Entry 4BPW (X-ray diffraction, 3.00 A resolution); this record covers chain A.

# Chain A
Protein: DNA primase small subunit
Source organism: Homo sapiens
Notes: EC 2.7.7.-; fragment: pris
UniProt: P49642 (PRI1_HUMAN); numbering as in UniProt (aligned over 1-420)
Sequence (423 residues; each row starts with the number of its first residue; numbers below 1 keep their minus sign (Gly-2 is residue -2)):
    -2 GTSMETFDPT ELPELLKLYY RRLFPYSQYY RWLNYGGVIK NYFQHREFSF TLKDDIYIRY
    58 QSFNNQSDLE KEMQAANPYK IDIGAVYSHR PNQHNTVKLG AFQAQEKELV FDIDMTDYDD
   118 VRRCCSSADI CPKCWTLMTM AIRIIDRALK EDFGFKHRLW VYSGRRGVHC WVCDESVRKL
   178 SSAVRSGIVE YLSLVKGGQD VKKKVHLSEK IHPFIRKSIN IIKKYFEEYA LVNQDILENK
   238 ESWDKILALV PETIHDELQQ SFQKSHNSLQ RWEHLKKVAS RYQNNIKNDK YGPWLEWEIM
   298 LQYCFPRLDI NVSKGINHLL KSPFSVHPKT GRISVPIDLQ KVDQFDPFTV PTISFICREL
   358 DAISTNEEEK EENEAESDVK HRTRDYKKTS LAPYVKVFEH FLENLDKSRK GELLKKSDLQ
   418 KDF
Not modelled in the structure: -2 to 3, 283-289, 361-378, 411-420
Sequence notes: expression tag (-2 to 0); engineered mutation Ala72 (Lys in P49642), Ala73 (Met in P49642)
Swiss-Prot annotation at these positions:
  - motif: Cys121 to Cys131 (Zinc knuckle motif)
  - active site: Glu44, Asp109, Asp111
  - binding site (a ribonucleoside 5'-triphosphate): Asp109 to Asp111, Ser160 to His166, His315 to Lys318, His324
  - binding site (Mg(2+)): Asp109, Asp111, Asp306
  - binding site (Mn(2+)): Asp109, Asp111, Asp306
  - binding site (Zn(2+)): Cys121, Cys122, Cys128, Cys131
  - modified residue: Met1 (N-acetylmethionine)
  - natural variant: Cys301 (C301R: In PDIL)
  - mutagenesis: Glu44 (E44A: Strongly decreases primase activity, which can be partially rescued by increasing primase concentration), Tyr54 (Y54A: Decreases primase activity), Arg56 (R56A: Loss of primase activity), Lys77 (K77A: Decreases primase activity), Asp109 (D109A: Loss of primase activity; D109N: Decreases the binding affinity for NTPs), Asp111 (D111A: Loss of primase activity; D111N: Decreases the binding affinity for NTPs), Asp114 (D114A: Slightly decreases primase activity), Asp116 (D116A: Slightly decreases primase activity), Ser160 (S160A: Abolishes NTP binding), Arg163 (R163A: Abolishes NTP binding), His166 (H166A: Abolishes NTP binding. Loss of primase activity), Asp306 (D306A: Loss of primase activity; D306N: Decreases the binding affinity for NTPs), 3 further mutagenesis entries in UniProt

# Overview
UniProt lists 3 active-site residues, 15 ribonucleoside 5'-triphosphate-binding residues, 3 Mg2+-binding
residues and 3 Mn2+-binding residues.
Chain A is DNA primase small subunit (Homo sapiens); the structure, Crystal structure of human primase bound
to UTP, was determined by X-ray diffraction, deposited together with 4BPU and 4BPX.
